PDB entry 2PSY | X-ray diffraction, 2.30 A resolution | chains A and B

== Chain A ==
Name: Kallikrein-5
Source organism: Homo sapiens
Notes: EC 3.4.21.-
UniProtKB: Q9Y337 (KLK5_HUMAN); the construct lacks a stretch of the UniProt sequence and is renumbered around it, so the offset changes along the chain: 16-67 = UniProt 67-118; 69-74 = UniProt 119-124; 75-125 = UniProt 126-176; 128-174 = UniProt 177-223; 4 more segments
Sequence (227 residues; row label = number of the first residue in the row; note: 8 numbers in that range are skipped by the numbering (no residue carries them; nothing is unmodelled there)):
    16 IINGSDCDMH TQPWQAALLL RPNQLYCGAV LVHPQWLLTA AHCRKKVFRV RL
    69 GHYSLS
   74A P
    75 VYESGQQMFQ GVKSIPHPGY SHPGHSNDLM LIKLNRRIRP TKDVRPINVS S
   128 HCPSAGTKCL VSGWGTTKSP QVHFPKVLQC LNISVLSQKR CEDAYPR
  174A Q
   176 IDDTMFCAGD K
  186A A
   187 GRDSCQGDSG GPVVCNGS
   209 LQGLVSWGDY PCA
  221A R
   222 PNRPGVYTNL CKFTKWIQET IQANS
Disulfide bonds: Cys22-Cys157, Cys42-Cys58, Cys129-Cys232, Cys136-Cys201, Cys168-Cys182, Cys191-Cys220
Glycans and other covalent adducts: N-acetylglucosamine (NAG) linked to Asn159
Metal / ion sites: Zn2+ site 1: His25, Asp117; Zn2+ site 2: His96, His99
UniProt features mapped onto this chain:
  - active site (Charge relay system): His57, Asp102, Ser195
  - site: His99 (Major binding site for inhibitory zinc)
  - glycosylation (N-linked (GlcNAc...) asparagine): Asn18, Asn122, Asn159, Asn202

== Chain B ==
Name: Leupeptin
Sequence (4 residues; numbered 501 to 504; the number before each row is that of its first residue):
   501 XLLX
Modified positions: ACE (acetyl group) at position 501; AR7 (amino{[(4S)-4-amino-5,5-dihydroxypentyl]amino}methaniminium) at position 504

== Interface between chain A and chain B ==
Residue-residue contacts - 23 pairs, chain A then chain B:
  His57(A) with Leu503(B); AR7_504(B), hydrogen bond (side chain-backbone)
  Tyr94(A) with Leu503(B)
  His99(A) with Leu503(B)
  Asp189(A) with AR7_504(B)
  Ser190(A) with AR7_504(B)
  Cys191(A) with AR7_504(B)
  Gln192(A) with Leu503(B); AR7_504(B)
  Ser195(A) with AR7_504(B), hydrogen bond (side chain-backbone)
  Val213(A) with AR7_504(B)
  Ser214(A) with Leu503(B); AR7_504(B), hydrogen bond (backbone-backbone)
  Trp215(A) with ACE_501(B); Leu502(B); Leu503(B), hydrophobic; AR7_504(B)
  Gly216(A) with ACE_501(B); Leu502(B), hydrogen bond (backbone-backbone); AR7_504(B)
  Asp217(A) with AR7_504(B)
  Tyr218(A) with Leu502(B), hydrophobic
  Gly226(A) with AR7_504(B)
Interface residues without a listed pair, chain A (19 interface residues in all): Asp102, Gly193, Cys220, Tyr228

== Summary ==
19 residues of chain A and 4 residues of chain B are in contact, with 4 hydrogen bonds. Among the polar pairs
are His57(A)-AR7_504(B), Ser195(A)-AR7_504(B) and Ser214(A)-AR7_504(B). N-acetylglucosamine is covalently
linked to Asn159(A). Curated annotation (UniProt) lists 3 active-site residues on chain A.
Chain A is Kallikrein-5 (Homo sapiens) and chain B is Leupeptin; the structure, Crystal Structure of Human
Kallikrein 5 in complex with Leupeptin and Zinc, was determined by X-ray diffraction, deposited together with
2PSX.
